Entry 1NYU (X-ray diffraction, 3.10 A resolution); this record covers chains B and D of the 4 polymer chains in the assembly.

== Chain B (and D) ==
Molecule: Inhibin beta A chain
Organism: Homo sapiens
Notes: fragment: Mature Domain (residues 311-426); chain D of this document is another copy of the same molecule, construct and numbering; everything in this record applies to it too
Reference sequence: P08476 (INHBA_HUMAN); residues 1-116 here correspond to UniProt positions 311-426 (UniProt number = residue number + 310)
Chain sequence (116 residues; row label = number of the first residue in the row):
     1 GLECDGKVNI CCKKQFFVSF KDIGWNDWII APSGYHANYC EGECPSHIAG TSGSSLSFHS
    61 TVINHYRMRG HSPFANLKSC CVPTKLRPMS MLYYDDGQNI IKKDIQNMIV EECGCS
Disordered / not traced: 1, 9, 49-76 (chain D: 1-10, 15, 20-28, 37, 46-79, 98-99)
Disulfides: Cys4-Cys12, Cys11-Cys81, Cys40-Cys113, Cys44-Cys115
From the paper describing this entry:
  - conformationally variable residues (order/disorder transition): Ala49 to Asn76

== Interface between chain B and chain D ==
Contacting residue pairs (5):
  Lys78(B) - Cys80(D)
  Ser79(B) - Cys80(D)
  Cys80(B) - Cys80(D)  disulfide
  Gln106(B) - Gln106(D)
  Ser116(B) - Cys80(D)  hydrogen bond
Interface residues without a listed pair, chain B (7 interface residues in all): Val82, Asn107
Interface residues without a listed pair, chain D (4 interface residues in all): Val82, Ser116
Inter-chain disulfides: Cys80(B)-Cys80(D)

== In short ==
Chain B and chain D form an interface of 7 and 4 residues respectively, with 1 disulfide bond and 1 hydrogen
bond. Its one hydrogen-bonded contact is Ser116(B)-Cys80(D). From the paper: conformational variability at
Ala49(B).
Both chains are Inhibin beta A chain (Homo sapiens). Entry 1NYU (Crystal Structure of Activin A Bound to the
ECD of ActRIIB) was determined by X-ray diffraction together with 1NYS from the same study.
